8F76 - chains X and Y of the 5 polymer chains in the assembly; structure by electron microscopy, 3.10 A resolution.

# Chain X
Protein: Guanine nucleotide-binding protein G(s) subunit alpha isoforms short
From: Homo sapiens
UniProtKB: P63092 (GNAS2_HUMAN); the construct has insertions or renumbered stretches relative to UniProt, so the offset changes along the chain: 5-61 = UniProt 5-61; 193-195 = UniProt 62-64; 204-253 = UniProt 204-253; 264-394 = UniProt 264-394
Chain sequence (261 residues; row label = number of the first residue in the row; note: 141 numbers in that range are skipped by the numbering (no residue carries them; nothing is unmodelled there); numbers below 1 keep their minus sign (Gly-7 is residue -7)):
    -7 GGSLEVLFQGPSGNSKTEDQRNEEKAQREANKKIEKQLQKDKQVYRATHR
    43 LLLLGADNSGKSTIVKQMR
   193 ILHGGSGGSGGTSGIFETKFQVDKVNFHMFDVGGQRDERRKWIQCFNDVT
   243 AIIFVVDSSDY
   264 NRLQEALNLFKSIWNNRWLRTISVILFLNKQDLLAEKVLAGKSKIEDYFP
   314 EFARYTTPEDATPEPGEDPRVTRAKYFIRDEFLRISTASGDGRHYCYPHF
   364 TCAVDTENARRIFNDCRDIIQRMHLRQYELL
Not modelled in the structure: -7 to 13, 193-205, 304-305, 322-327, 353-355
Construct notes: expression tag (-7 to 4); conflict Asp49 (Gly in P63092), Asn50 (Glu in P63092), Asp249 (Ala in P63092), Asp252 (Ser in P63092), Ala372 (Ile in P63092), Ile375 (Val in P63092); linker (196-203)

# Chain Y
Protein: Guanine nucleotide-binding protein G(I)/G(S)/G(T) subunit beta-1
From: Homo sapiens
UniProtKB: P62873 (GBB1_HUMAN); residues 2-340 here = UniProt positions 2-340
Chain sequence (370 residues; each row starts with the number of its first residue; numbers below 1 keep their minus sign (Met-29 is residue -29)):
   -29 MHHHHHHLEVLFQGPEDQVDPRLIDGKGSSGSELDQLRQEAEQLKNQIRD
    21 ARKACADATLSQITNNIDPVGRIQMRTRRTLRGHLAKIYAMHWGTDSRLL
    71 VSASQDGKLIIWDSYTTNKVHAIPLRSSWVMTCAYAPSGNYVACGGLDNI
   121 CSIYNLKTREGNVRVSRELAGHTGYLSCCRFLDDNQIVTSSGDTTCALWD
   171 IETGQQTTTFTGHTGDVMSLSLAPDTRLFVSGACDASAKLWDVREGMCRQ
   221 TFTGHESDINAICFFPNGNAFATGSDDATCRLFDLRADQELMTYSHDNII
   271 CGITSVSFSKSGRLLLAGYDDFNCNVWDALKADRAGVLAGHDNRVSCLGV
   321 TDDGMAVATGSWDSFLKIWN
Not modelled in the structure: -29 to 2
Construct notes: initiating methionine (-29); expression tag (-28 to 1)
UniProt features mapped onto this chain:
  - modified residue: Ser2 (N-acetylserine), His266 (Phosphohistidine)
  - natural variant: Leu30 (L30F: In MRD42; uncertain significance), Arg52 (R52G: In MRD42), Gly64 (G64V: In MRD42), Asp76 (D76E: In MRD42; D76G: In MRD42), Gly77 (G77S: In MRD42), Lys78 (K78R: In MRD42), Ile80 (I80N: In MRD42; I80T: In MRD42), His91 (H91R: In MRD42; uncertain significance), Ala92 (A92T: In MRD42), Pro94 (P94S: In MRD42), Leu95 (L95P: In MRD42), Arg96 (R96L: In MRD42), 5 further natural variant entries in UniProt

# How chain X and chain Y interact
Pairs across the interface - 69 pairs, chain X then chain Y:
  Glu16(X) with Thr86(Y); Asn88(Y)
  Gln19(X) with Asp83(Y), hydrogen bond; Thr86(Y); Asn88(Y)
  Asn23(X) with Asn88(Y), hydrogen bond; Lys89(Y), hydrogen bond (side chain-backbone)
  Ile26(X) with Lys89(Y); Val90(Y); His91(Y); Ala92(Y), hydrophobic
  Glu27(X) with Lys89(Y), salt bridge
  Leu30(X) with Gly53(Y); Lys78(Y); Ile80(Y), hydrophobic; Lys89(Y); Ala92(Y), hydrophobic
  Asp33(X) with Leu55(Y); Lys78(Y), salt bridge
  Lys34(X) with Leu55(Y)
  Tyr37(X) with Ala56(Y); Asp76(Y)
  Ile207(X) with Leu117(Y); Asp118(Y)
  Phe222(X) with Trp99(Y)
  Val224(X) with Leu117(Y), hydrophobic
  Gly226(X) with Asn119(Y); Thr143(Y)
  Gln227(X) with Leu117(Y), hydrogen bond (side chain-backbone); Asn119(Y), hydrogen bond; Gly144(Y); Tyr145(Y), hydrogen bond (side chain-backbone)
  Arg228(X) with Gly162(Y), hydrogen bond (side chain-backbone); Asp163(Y); Thr164(Y); Asp186(Y), salt bridge
  Glu230(X) with Asp186(Y)
  Arg232(X) with Cys204(Y), hydrogen bond (side chain-backbone); Asp228(Y), salt bridge
  Lys233(X) with Tyr145(Y); Met188(Y); Cys204(Y); Asp228(Y), salt bridge; Asn230(Y), hydrogen bond; Asp246(Y), salt bridge
  Trp234(X) with Leu117(Y), hydrophobic
  Gln236(X) with Lys57(Y); Tyr59(Y), hydrogen bond (backbone-side chain); Arg314(Y), hydrogen bond; Trp332(Y)
  Cys237(X) with Lys57(Y), hydrogen bond (backbone-side chain); Tyr59(Y), hydrogen bond (backbone-side chain); Trp99(Y); Met101(Y), hydrophobic; Leu117(Y), hydrophobic
  Phe238(X) with Trp99(Y); Leu117(Y), hydrophobic
  Asn239(X) with Lys57(Y), hydrogen bond; Trp332(Y)
  Asp240(X) with Ala56(Y); Lys57(Y), salt bridge; Gln75(Y); Trp99(Y)
  Val241(X) with Trp99(Y), hydrophobic
  Arg280(X) with Asp290(Y); Phe292(Y)
  Trp281(X) with Asp290(Y); Arg314(Y); Trp332(Y), hydrophobic
Other interface residues (no listed pair), chain X (30 interface residues in all): Arg42, Gly206, Glu209
Other interface residues (no listed pair), chain Y (40 interface residues in all): Ser97, Thr184, Gly185

# Overview
The interface between chain X and chain Y involves 30 residues on one side and 40 on the other; the contacts
include 14 hydrogen bonds and 7 salt bridges. Among the polar pairs are Glu27(X)-Lys89(Y), Asp33(X)-Lys78(Y)
and Arg228(X)-Asp186(Y).
Chain X is Guanine nucleotide-binding protein G(s) subunit alpha isoforms short and chain Y is Guanine
nucleotide-binding protein G(I)/G(S)/G(T) subunit beta-1, both from Homo sapiens; the structure, Human
olfactory receptor OR51E2 bound to propionate in complex with miniGs399, was determined by electron
microscopy.
